Entry 8XUP (X-ray diffraction, 2.80 A resolution); this record covers chains A and I of the 6 polymer chains in the assembly.

Chain A:
Molecule: Lipoprotein NlpI
From: Escherichia coli K-12
UniProtKB: P0AFB1 (NLPI_ECOLI); residue numbers follow UniProt; this construct covers 20-294
Amino-acid sequence (297 residues; row label = number of the first residue in the row; numbers below 1 keep their minus sign (Met-2 is residue -2)):
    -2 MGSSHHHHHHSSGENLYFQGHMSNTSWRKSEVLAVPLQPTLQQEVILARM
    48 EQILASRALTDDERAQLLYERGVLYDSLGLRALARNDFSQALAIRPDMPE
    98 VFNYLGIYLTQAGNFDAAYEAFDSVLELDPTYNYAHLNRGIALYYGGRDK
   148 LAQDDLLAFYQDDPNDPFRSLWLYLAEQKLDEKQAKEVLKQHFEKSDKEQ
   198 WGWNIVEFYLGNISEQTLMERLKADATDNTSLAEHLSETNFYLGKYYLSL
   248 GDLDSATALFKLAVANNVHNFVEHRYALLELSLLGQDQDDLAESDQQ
Disordered / not traced: -2 to 25, 288-294
Differences from the reference sequence: initiating methionine (-2); expression tag (-1 to 19)
Swiss-Prot annotation at these positions:
  - mutagenesis: Gly103 (G103D: Loss of interaction with Prc and IbpB leading to thermosensitivity), Gly282 to Gln294 (Loss of activity leading to thermosensitivity), Gln283 to Gln294 (No phenotype), Asp284 to Gln294 (No phenotype)

Chain I:
Molecule: Murein DD-endopeptidase MepS/Murein LD-carboxypeptidase
From: Escherichia coli K-12
Notes: EC 3.4.-.-, 3.4.17.13
UniProtKB: P0AFV4 (MEPS_ECOLI); residues 2-162 here correspond to UniProt positions 28-188 (UniProt number = residue number + 26)
Amino-acid sequence (168 residues; row label = number of the first residue in the row):
     1 MSANNTAKNMHPETRAVGSETSSLQASQDEFENLVRNVDVKSRIMDQYAD
    51 WKGVRYRLGGSTKKGIDCSGFVQRTFREQFGLELPRSTYEQQEMGKSVSR
   101 SNLRTGDLVLFRAGSTGRHVGIYIGNNQFVHASTSSGVIISSMNEPYWKK
   151 RYNEARRVLSRSHHHHHH
Disordered / not traced: 1-20
Differences from the reference sequence: initiating methionine (1); expression tag (163-168)
Swiss-Prot annotation at these positions:
  - active site: Cys68 (Nucleophile), His119 (Proton acceptor), His131
What the authors report for this chain:
  - mutagenesis - D39A (0.39 +/- 0.11 uM): unchanged binding to Lipoprotein NlpI (chain A)

How chain A and chain I interact:
Pairs across the interface (16; chain A residue first):
  Pro36(A) - Ser23(I)
  Leu38(A) - Ser23(I)
  Leu38(A) - Ala26(I)  hydrophobic
  Leu38(A) - Phe31(I)  hydrophobic
  Glu41(A) - Ser23(I)  hydrogen bond
  Glu41(A) - Phe31(I)
  Val42(A) - Phe31(I)  hydrophobic
  Val42(A) - Leu34(I)
  Val42(A) - Val35(I)
  Val42(A) - Val38(I)  hydrophobic
  Ala45(A) - Phe31(I)  hydrophobic
  Ala45(A) - Val35(I)  hydrophobic
  Arg46(A) - Val35(I)
  Arg46(A) - Val38(I)
  Arg46(A) - Asp39(I)  salt bridge
  Gln49(A) - Val35(I)
Also at the interface, not in a pair above, chain A (9 interface residues in all): Thr37, Ile43
Also at the interface, not in a pair above, chain I (9 interface residues in all): Ser22, Arg43
Interface features reported in the paper:
  - residue pairs: Leu38(A)-Phe31(I) (hydrophobic contact)
  - hot spots on chain I (mutagenesis) - L24R (28-fold): decreased binding to NlpI dimer
  - hot spots on chain I (mutagenesis) - Q28A, F31A: decreased binding to NlpI
  - hot spots on chain I (mutagenesis) - F31A: abolished binding to Lipoprotein NlpI (chain A)

Overview:
Chain A and chain I each contribute 9 residues to their interface, with 1 hydrogen bond and 1 salt bridge.
Among the polar pairs are Arg46(A)-Asp39(I) and Glu41(A)-Ser23(I). The paper describes a hydrophobic contact
between Leu38(A) and Phe31(I). The paper reports that Q28A and F31A of chain I reduce binding to NlpI; L24R of
chain I reduces binding to NlpI dimer.
Chain A is Lipoprotein NlpI and chain I is Murein DD-endopeptidase MepS/Murein LD-carboxypeptidase, both from
Escherichia coli K-12; the structure, Crystal structure of lipoprotein NlpI in complex with MepS, was
determined by X-ray diffraction together with 8XUD from the same study.
